PDB entry 6BCC | X-ray diffraction, 1.80 A resolution | chain A

== Chain A ==
Name: Carbonic anhydrase 2
Organism: Homo sapiens
Notes: EC 4.2.1.1
Reference sequence: P00918 (CAH2_HUMAN); the author numbering skips numbers that UniProt does not, so the offset changes along the chain: 1-125 = UniProt 1-125; 127-261 = UniProt 126-260
Amino-acid sequence (260 residues; each row starts with the number of its first residue; note: 1 number in that range is skipped by the numbering (no residue carries it; nothing is unmodelled there)):
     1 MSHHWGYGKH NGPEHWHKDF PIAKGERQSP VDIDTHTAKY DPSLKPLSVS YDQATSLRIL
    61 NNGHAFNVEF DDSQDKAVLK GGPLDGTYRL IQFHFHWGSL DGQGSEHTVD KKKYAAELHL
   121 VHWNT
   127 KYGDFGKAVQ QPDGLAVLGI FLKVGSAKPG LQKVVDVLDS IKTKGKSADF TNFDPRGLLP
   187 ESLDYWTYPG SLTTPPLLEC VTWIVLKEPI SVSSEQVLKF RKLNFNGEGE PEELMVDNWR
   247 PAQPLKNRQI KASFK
Disordered / not traced: 1-3
Ion coordination: Zn2+: His94, His96, His119 (together with 6-ethoxy-1,3-benzothiazole-2-sulfonamide)
Residues lining bound ligands: 6-ethoxy-1,3-benzothiazole-2-sulfonamide (EZL): Gln92, His94, His96, Glu106, His119, Val121, Phe131, Val135, Val143, Ser197, Leu198, Thr199, Thr200, Pro201, Pro202, Val207, Trp209

== Overview ==
Bound to chain A: 6-ethoxy-1,3-benzothiazole-2-sulfonamide. His94, His96 and His119 form the Zn2+ site.
Chain A is Carbonic anhydrase 2 (Homo sapiens); the structure, Joint X-ray/neutron structure of human carbonic
anhydrase II in complex with ethoxzolamide, was determined by X-ray diffraction, deposited together with 6BBS
and 6BC9.
